PDB entry 7O4S | X-ray diffraction, 2.79 A resolution | chains C and D of the 4 polymer chains in the assembly

Chain C (and D):
Protein: Putative acyltransferase Rv0859
Source organism: Mycobacterium tuberculosis (strain ATCC 25618 / H37Rv)
Notes: EC 2.3.1.-; chain D of this document is another copy of the same molecule, construct and numbering; everything in this record applies to it too
UniProt: O53871 (Y0859_MYCTU); residue numbers follow UniProt; this construct covers 1-403
Amino-acid sequence (403 residues; row label = number of the first residue in the row):
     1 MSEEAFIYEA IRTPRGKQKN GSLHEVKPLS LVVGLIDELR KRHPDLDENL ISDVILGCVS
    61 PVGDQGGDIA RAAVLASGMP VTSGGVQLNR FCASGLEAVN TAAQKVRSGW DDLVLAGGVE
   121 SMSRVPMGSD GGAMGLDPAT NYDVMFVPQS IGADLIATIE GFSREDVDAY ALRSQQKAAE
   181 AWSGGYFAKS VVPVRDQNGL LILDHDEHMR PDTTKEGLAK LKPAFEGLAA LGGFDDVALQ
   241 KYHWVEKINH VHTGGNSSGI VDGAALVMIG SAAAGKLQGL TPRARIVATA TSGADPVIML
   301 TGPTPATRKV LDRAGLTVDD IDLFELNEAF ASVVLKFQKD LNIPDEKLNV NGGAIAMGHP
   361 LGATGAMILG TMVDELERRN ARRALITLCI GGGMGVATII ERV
Unresolved in the structure: 1
Residues lining bound ligands:
  - coenzyme A (COA): Gln18, Lys19, Cys92, Met127, Gln149, Gln175, Arg210, Thr213, Leu218, Leu221, Ala224, Phe225, Thr253, Gly254, Gly255, Ser257, Ser258, Ile260, Ala329, Phe330, His359, Leu361
  - 3'-phosphate-adenosine-5'-diphosphate (PAP): Tyr242, His243, Trp244
What the authors report for this chain:
  - catalytic residues: Cys92, His359 (citing earlier work)
  - contacts within the chain: His359-Thr364 (hydrogen bond) (from molecular simulation)

Interface between chain C and chain D:
Pairs across the interface - 115 pairs, chain C then chain D:
  Ser2(C) - Ser2(D)
  Lys27(C) - Asp137(D)  salt bridge
  Lys27(C) - Ala139(D)
  Leu29(C) - Ala133(D)  hydrophobic
  Leu29(C) - Thr140(D)
  Ser52(C) - Thr291(D)
  Asp53(C) - Arg90(D)  salt bridge
  Pro61(C) - Pro61(D)  hydrophobic
  Pro61(C) - Asp130(D)
  Val62(C) - Val62(D)  hydrophobic
  Val62(C) - Asp130(D)
  Gly63(C) - Asp130(D)  hydrogen bond (backbone-backbone)
  Gly63(C) - Gly131(D)
  Gly63(C) - Gly132(D)  hydrogen bond (backbone-backbone)
  Gly66(C) - Asp130(D)
  Gly66(C) - Gly132(D)
  Gly66(C) - Ala133(D)
  Gly67(C) - Phe91(D)
  Gly67(C) - Asp130(D)  hydrogen bond (backbone-side chain)
  Gly67(C) - Gly131(D)
  Asp68(C) - Asn89(D)
  Asp68(C) - Arg90(D)
  Asp68(C) - Phe91(D)
  Arg71(C) - Gly392(D)  hydrogen bond (side chain-backbone)
  Arg71(C) - Gly393(D)
  Arg71(C) - Met394(D)
  Ala72(C) - Met134(D)  hydrophobic
  Leu75(C) - Met134(D)  hydrophobic
  Leu75(C) - Val144(D)  hydrophobic
  Leu75(C) - Gly392(D)
  Val81(C) - Ala294(D)
  Val81(C) - Pro296(D)
  Thr82(C) - Ser292(D)
  Thr82(C) - Gly293(D)
  Gly84(C) - Arg90(D)
  Gly84(C) - Met394(D)
  Gly85(C) - Arg90(D)
  Gly85(C) - Met394(D)
  Val86(C) - Asn89(D)
  Val86(C) - Arg90(D)
  Gln87(C) - Gln87(D)  hydrogen bond
  Gln87(C) - Leu88(D)
  Gln87(C) - Asn89(D)  hydrogen bond (backbone-backbone)
  Leu88(C) - Gln87(D)
  Leu88(C) - Leu88(D)  hydrophobic
  Asn89(C) - Asp68(D)
  Asn89(C) - Val86(D)
  Asn89(C) - Gln87(D)  hydrogen bond (backbone-backbone)
  Arg90(C) - Asp53(D)  salt bridge
  Arg90(C) - Asp68(D)
  Arg90(C) - Gly84(D)
  Arg90(C) - Gly85(D)
  Arg90(C) - Val86(D)
  Phe91(C) - Gly67(D)
  Phe91(C) - Asp68(D)
  Glu97(C) - Lys105(D)  salt bridge
  Thr101(C) - Thr101(D)
  Thr101(C) - Lys105(D)  hydrogen bond
  Gln104(C) - Gln104(D)
  Gln104(C) - Lys105(D)  hydrogen bond
  Gln104(C) - Ser108(D)
  Gln104(C) - Trp110(D)
  Gln104(C) - Asp111(D)  hydrogen bond
  Lys105(C) - Glu97(D)  salt bridge
  Lys105(C) - Thr101(D)  hydrogen bond
  Lys105(C) - Gln104(D)  hydrogen bond
  Arg107(C) - Ser108(D)  hydrogen bond (side chain-backbone)
  Arg107(C) - Trp110(D)
  Ser108(C) - Gln104(D)
  Ser108(C) - Arg107(D)  hydrogen bond (backbone-side chain)
  Trp110(C) - Arg107(D)
  Trp110(C) - Ile286(D)
  Trp110(C) - Val287(D)
  Trp110(C) - Ala288(D)  hydrophobic
  Trp110(C) - Thr289(D)
  Trp110(C) - Arg313(D)  hydrogen bond (backbone-side chain)
  Asp111(C) - Gln104(D)  hydrogen bond
  Asp130(C) - Pro61(D)
  Asp130(C) - Val62(D)
  Asp130(C) - Gly63(D)  hydrogen bond (backbone-backbone)
  Asp130(C) - Gly66(D)
  Asp130(C) - Gly67(D)  hydrogen bond (side chain-backbone)
  Gly131(C) - Gly63(D)
  Gly131(C) - Gly66(D)
  Gly131(C) - Gly67(D)
  Gly132(C) - Gly63(D)  hydrogen bond (backbone-backbone)
  Gly132(C) - Gly66(D)
  Gly132(C) - Gly67(D)
  Ala133(C) - Leu29(D)  hydrophobic
  Met134(C) - Gly67(D)
  Met134(C) - Ala72(D)  hydrophobic
  Met134(C) - Leu75(D)  hydrophobic
  Asp137(C) - Lys27(D)  salt bridge
  Ala139(C) - Lys27(D)
  Thr140(C) - Leu29(D)
  Val144(C) - Leu75(D)  hydrophobic
  Ile286(C) - Trp110(D)
  Val287(C) - Trp110(D)
  Ala288(C) - Trp110(D)  hydrophobic
  Thr289(C) - Trp110(D)
  Thr291(C) - Ser52(D)
  Ser292(C) - Thr82(D)
  Gly293(C) - Val81(D)
  Gly293(C) - Thr82(D)
  Ala294(C) - Val81(D)
  Pro296(C) - Val81(D)
  Arg313(C) - Gly109(D)
  Arg313(C) - Trp110(D)  hydrogen bond (side chain-backbone)
  Gly392(C) - Arg71(D)  hydrogen bond (backbone-side chain)
  Gly392(C) - Leu75(D)
  Gly393(C) - Arg71(D)
  Met394(C) - Asp68(D)
  Met394(C) - Arg71(D)
  Met394(C) - Gly84(D)
  Met394(C) - Gly85(D)
Interface residues without a listed pair, chain C (60 interface residues in all): Asp64, Ala76, Ala103, Gly109, Ser129, Asp295
Interface residues without a listed pair, chain D (60 interface residues in all): Asp64, Ala76, Asp112, Asp295, Lys309

Overview:
The chain C/chain D interface involves 60 residues from each chain, with 21 hydrogen bonds and 6 salt bridges.
Among the polar pairs are Lys27(C)-Asp137(D), Asp53(C)-Arg90(D) and Glu97(C)-Lys105(D). Bound to chain C:
coenzyme A and 3'-phosphate-adenosine-5'-diphosphate. The paper reports catalytic residues Cys92(C) and
His359(C); contacts within the chain involving His359(C) and Thr364(C).
Chain C and chain D are both Putative acyltransferase Rv0859 (Mycobacterium tuberculosis (strain ATCC 25618 /
H37Rv)); the structure, Structure of Mycobacterium tuberculosis beta-oxidation trifunctional enzyme with
Coenzyme A bound at the hydratase, thiolase active ..., was determined by X-ray diffraction (same publication
as 7O1G, 7O1I, 7O1J, 7O1K, 7O1L, 7O1M and 4 further entries).
